Entry 5GHG (X-ray diffraction, 2.00 A resolution); this record covers chains A and B.

== Chain A (and B) ==
Name: Aminotransferase class-III
Organism: Ochrobactrum anthropi (strain ATCC 49188 / DSM 6882 / NCTC 12168)
Notes: chain B of this document is another copy of the same molecule, construct and numbering; everything in this record applies to it too
Reference sequence: A6WVC6 (A6WVC6_OCHA4); residues 1-456 here = UniProt positions 1-456
Amino-acid sequence (456 residues; row label = number of the first residue in the row):
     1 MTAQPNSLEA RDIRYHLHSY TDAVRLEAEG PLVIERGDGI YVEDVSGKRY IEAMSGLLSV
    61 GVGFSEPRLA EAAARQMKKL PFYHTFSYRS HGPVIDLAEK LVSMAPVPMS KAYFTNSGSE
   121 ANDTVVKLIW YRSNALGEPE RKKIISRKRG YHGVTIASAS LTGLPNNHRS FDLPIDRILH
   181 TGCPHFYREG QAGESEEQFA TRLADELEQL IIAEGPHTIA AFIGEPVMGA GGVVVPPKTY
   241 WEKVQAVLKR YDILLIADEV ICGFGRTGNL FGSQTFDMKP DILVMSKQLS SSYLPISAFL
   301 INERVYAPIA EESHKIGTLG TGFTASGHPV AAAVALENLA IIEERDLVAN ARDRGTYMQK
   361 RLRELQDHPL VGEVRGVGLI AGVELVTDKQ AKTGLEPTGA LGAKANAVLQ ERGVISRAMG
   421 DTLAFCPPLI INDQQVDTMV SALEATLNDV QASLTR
Unresolved in the structure: 1-31 (chain B: 1-4, 87-90, 311-325)
Differences from the reference sequence: engineered mutation Leu58 (Trp in A6WVC6)
Ligand contacts: 4'-deoxy-4'-aminopyridoxal-5'-phosphate (PMP): Gly322, Phe323, Thr324

== Interface between chain A and chain B ==
Pairs across the interface (192):
  Leu32(A) - Thr85(B)
  Ile34(A) - Leu80(B)
  Ile34(A) - Tyr83(B)  hydrophobic
  Glu35(A) - Lys79(B)  salt bridge
  Glu35(A) - Leu80(B)
  Arg36(A) - Lys79(B)
  Arg36(A) - Leu80(B)
  Gly37(A) - Lys79(B)  hydrogen bond (backbone-backbone)
  Gly37(A) - Leu80(B)
  Glu52(A) - Tyr83(B)  hydrogen bond
  Gly56(A) - His84(B)
  Leu57(A) - Phe82(B)  hydrophobic
  Leu57(A) - His84(B)
  Val60(A) - Phe82(B)  hydrophobic
  Phe64(A) - Pro81(B)
  Phe64(A) - Phe82(B)
  Pro67(A) - Lys78(B)
  Leu69(A) - Met77(B)
  Ala70(A) - Met77(B)  hydrophobic
  Ala70(A) - Lys78(B)
  Ala73(A) - Met77(B)  hydrophobic
  Met77(A) - Leu69(B)
  Met77(A) - Ala70(B)  hydrophobic
  Met77(A) - Ala73(B)  hydrophobic
  Met77(A) - Tyr293(B)
  Met77(A) - Leu294(B)  hydrophobic
  Lys78(A) - Ala70(B)
  Lys79(A) - Glu35(B)  salt bridge
  Lys79(A) - Arg36(B)
  Lys79(A) - Gly37(B)  hydrogen bond (backbone-backbone)
  Leu80(A) - Ile34(B)
  Leu80(A) - Glu35(B)
  Leu80(A) - Arg36(B)
  Leu80(A) - Gly37(B)
  Pro81(A) - Phe64(B)
  Pro81(A) - Tyr293(B)  hydrophobic
  Phe82(A) - Ser59(B)
  Phe82(A) - Val60(B)  hydrophobic
  Phe82(A) - Phe64(B)
  Phe82(A) - Ser292(B)
  Tyr83(A) - Ile34(B)  hydrophobic
  Tyr83(A) - Glu52(B)  hydrogen bond
  Tyr83(A) - Ile415(B)
  His84(A) - Gly56(B)
  His84(A) - Leu57(B)
  Thr85(A) - His16(B)
  Thr85(A) - His18(B)  hydrogen bond (backbone-side chain)
  Thr85(A) - Ser19(B)
  Phe86(A) - Ser19(B)
  Phe86(A) - Tyr20(B)  hydrophobic
  Phe86(A) - Thr21(B)
  Phe86(A) - Leu57(B)  hydrophobic
  Phe86(A) - Arg417(B)
  Ser87(A) - Ser19(B)
  Ser87(A) - Tyr20(B)  hydrogen bond (backbone-backbone)
  Ser87(A) - Thr21(B)  hydrogen bond (backbone-side chain)
  Ser87(A) - Arg417(B)  hydrogen bond
  Tyr88(A) - Thr21(B)  hydrogen bond (backbone-side chain)
  Tyr88(A) - Asp22(B)  hydrogen bond (side chain-backbone)
  Tyr88(A) - Arg25(B)  hydrogen bond
  Tyr88(A) - Leu26(B)
  Tyr88(A) - Pro31(B)
  Tyr88(A) - Leu32(B)  hydrogen bond (backbone-backbone)
  Arg89(A) - His18(B)  hydrogen bond (backbone-side chain)
  Arg89(A) - Leu32(B)
  Arg89(A) - Gln410(B)  hydrogen bond
  Ser90(A) - Asp12(B)  hydrogen bond
  Ser90(A) - His16(B)
  Ser90(A) - His18(B)
  Ser90(A) - Pro31(B)
  Ser90(A) - Leu32(B)  hydrogen bond (backbone-backbone)
  Ser90(A) - Val33(B)
  Ser90(A) - Ile34(B)  hydrogen bond (backbone-backbone)
  His91(A) - Val33(B)
  His91(A) - Ile34(B)
  Val94(A) - His16(B)
  Ile95(A) - Leu8(B)
  Ile95(A) - Arg11(B)
  Ile95(A) - Asp12(B)
  Asp96(A) - Arg11(B)  salt bridge
  Ala98(A) - Tyr15(B)
  Ala98(A) - His16(B)
  Glu99(A) - Arg11(B)  salt bridge
  Glu99(A) - Tyr15(B)
  Val102(A) - Tyr15(B)  hydrophobic
  Ser110(A) - Arg14(B)
  Ser110(A) - Tyr15(B)
  Lys111(A) - Ile13(B)
  Lys111(A) - Arg14(B)  hydrogen bond (side chain-backbone)
  Lys111(A) - Tyr15(B)
  Lys111(A) - His16(B)
  Ala112(A) - Tyr15(B)  hydrogen bond (backbone-backbone)
  Ala112(A) - His16(B)
  Ala112(A) - Leu17(B)  hydrogen bond (backbone-backbone)
  Tyr113(A) - Leu17(B)
  Tyr113(A) - Ser19(B)  hydrogen bond
  Phe114(A) - His16(B)
  Asn116(A) - Asn116(B)
  Asn116(A) - Ser117(B)
  Asn116(A) - Pro295(B)
  Ser117(A) - Asn116(B)
  Ser117(A) - Glu120(B)  hydrogen bond
  Glu120(A) - Ser117(B)  hydrogen bond
  Glu120(A) - Glu120(B)
  Asp123(A) - Thr155(B)
  Asp123(A) - Ile156(B)  hydrogen bond (side chain-backbone)
  Val126(A) - Ile156(B)  hydrophobic
  Lys127(A) - Val154(B)  hydrogen bond (side chain-backbone)
  Lys127(A) - Phe171(B)
  Lys127(A) - Leu173(B)
  Trp130(A) - Ile156(B)  hydrophobic
  Trp130(A) - Ser170(B)
  Trp130(A) - Phe171(B)
  Tyr131(A) - Arg169(B)
  Tyr131(A) - Ser170(B)
  Tyr131(A) - Phe171(B)  hydrophobic
  Asn134(A) - Ser170(B)  hydrogen bond (side chain-backbone)
  Asn134(A) - Asp172(B)  hydrogen bond
  Lys142(A) - Asp172(B)  salt bridge
  Val154(A) - Lys127(B)  hydrogen bond (backbone-side chain)
  Thr155(A) - Asp123(B)
  Ile156(A) - Asp123(B)  hydrogen bond (backbone-side chain)
  Ile156(A) - Val126(B)  hydrophobic
  Ile156(A) - Trp130(B)  hydrophobic
  Ile156(A) - Ala157(B)  hydrophobic
  Ala157(A) - Ile156(B)  hydrophobic
  Ser170(A) - Tyr131(B)
  Ser170(A) - Asn134(B)  hydrogen bond (backbone-side chain)
  Phe171(A) - Lys127(B)
  Phe171(A) - Trp130(B)
  Phe171(A) - Tyr131(B)  hydrophobic
  Asp172(A) - Asn134(B)  hydrogen bond
  Asp172(A) - Lys142(B)  salt bridge
  Asp172(A) - Arg177(B)  salt bridge
  Arg177(A) - Asp172(B)  salt bridge
  Lys287(A) - Phe82(B)
  Ser292(A) - Phe82(B)
  Ser292(A) - His328(B)  hydrogen bond (backbone-side chain)
  Tyr293(A) - Met77(B)  hydrophobic
  Tyr293(A) - Pro81(B)
  Tyr293(A) - His328(B)  hydrogen bond (backbone-side chain)
  Tyr293(A) - Val330(B)
  Leu294(A) - Met77(B)  hydrophobic
  Leu294(A) - Leu294(B)  hydrophobic
  Leu294(A) - His328(B)
  Leu294(A) - Val330(B)  hydrophobic
  Pro295(A) - Asn116(B)
  Pro295(A) - Pro295(B)
  Pro295(A) - His328(B)
  Tyr306(A) - Leu17(B)  hydrophobic
  Tyr306(A) - Ala23(B)
  Tyr306(A) - Glu27(B)  hydrogen bond
  Ala310(A) - Ala23(B)  hydrophobic
  Ala310(A) - Val24(B)
  Glu312(A) - Ser170(B)  hydrogen bond
  Ser313(A) - Asp22(B)
  Ser313(A) - Ala23(B)  hydrogen bond (side chain-backbone)
  His314(A) - Asp22(B)  salt bridge
  His314(A) - Val24(B)
  Ile316(A) - Asn166(B)
  Ile316(A) - Arg169(B)
  Gly317(A) - Asp22(B)
  Thr318(A) - Tyr20(B)  hydrogen bond (side chain-backbone)
  Thr318(A) - Thr21(B)  hydrogen bond (side chain-backbone)
  Thr318(A) - Asp22(B)
  Thr318(A) - Asn166(B)
  Leu319(A) - His18(B)
  Leu319(A) - Tyr20(B)  hydrogen bond (backbone-backbone)
  Leu319(A) - Thr21(B)  hydrogen bond (backbone-backbone)
  Gly320(A) - Tyr20(B)
  Gly320(A) - Asn166(B)
  Gly320(A) - Asn167(B)  hydrogen bond (backbone-side chain)
  Gly320(A) - Phe171(B)
  Thr321(A) - Ser19(B)
  Thr321(A) - Tyr20(B)  hydrogen bond (backbone-backbone)
  Thr321(A) - Val154(B)
  Gly322(A) - Ser19(B)
  Gly322(A) - Tyr20(B)
  Gly322(A) - Tyr151(B)
  Gly322(A) - Val154(B)
  Phe323(A) - Ser117(B)
  Phe323(A) - Ser119(B)
  Phe323(A) - Val154(B)  hydrophobic
  Thr324(A) - Leu57(B)
  Thr324(A) - Lys287(B)  hydrogen bond
  Ala325(A) - Pro295(B)  hydrophobic
  Ser326(A) - Ser19(B)
  His328(A) - Ser292(B)  hydrogen bond (side chain-backbone)
  His328(A) - Tyr293(B)  hydrogen bond (side chain-backbone)
  His328(A) - Leu294(B)
  His328(A) - Pro295(B)
  Ile415(A) - Tyr83(B)
Interface residues without a listed pair, chain A (92 interface residues in all): Val42, Ser59, Ala74, Gly92, Leu128, Ala159, Arg169, Leu173, Ile301, Glu311, Val330
Interface residues without a listed pair, chain B (83 interface residues in all): Gly30, Val42, Pro67, Ala74, Phe86, Ala159

== Summary ==
92 residues of chain A and 83 residues of chain B are in contact, with 45 hydrogen bonds and 9 salt bridges.
Polar pairs include Glu35(A)-Lys79(B), Asp96(A)-Arg11(B) and Glu99(A)-Arg11(B). Ligands of chain A:
4'-deoxy-4'-aminopyridoxal-5'-phosphate.
Chain A and chain B are both Aminotransferase class-III (Ochrobactrum anthropi (strain ATCC 49188 / DSM 6882 /
NCTC 12168)); the structure, Transaminase W58L with SMBA, was determined by X-ray diffraction (same
publication as 5GHF).
